PDB entry 9ML5 | electron microscopy, 3.40 A resolution | chains B and C of the 7 polymer chains in the assembly

== Chain B (and C) ==
Name: Spike glycoprotein
From: Severe acute respiratory syndrome coronavirus 2
Notes: chain C of this document is another copy of the same molecule, construct and numbering; everything in this record applies to it too
UniProtKB: P0DTC2 (SPIKE_SARS2); numbering as in UniProt; present here: 1-676, 680-1213
Chain sequence (1256 residues; each row starts with the number of its first residue; note: 3 numbers in that range are skipped by the numbering (no residue carries them; nothing is unmodelled there)):
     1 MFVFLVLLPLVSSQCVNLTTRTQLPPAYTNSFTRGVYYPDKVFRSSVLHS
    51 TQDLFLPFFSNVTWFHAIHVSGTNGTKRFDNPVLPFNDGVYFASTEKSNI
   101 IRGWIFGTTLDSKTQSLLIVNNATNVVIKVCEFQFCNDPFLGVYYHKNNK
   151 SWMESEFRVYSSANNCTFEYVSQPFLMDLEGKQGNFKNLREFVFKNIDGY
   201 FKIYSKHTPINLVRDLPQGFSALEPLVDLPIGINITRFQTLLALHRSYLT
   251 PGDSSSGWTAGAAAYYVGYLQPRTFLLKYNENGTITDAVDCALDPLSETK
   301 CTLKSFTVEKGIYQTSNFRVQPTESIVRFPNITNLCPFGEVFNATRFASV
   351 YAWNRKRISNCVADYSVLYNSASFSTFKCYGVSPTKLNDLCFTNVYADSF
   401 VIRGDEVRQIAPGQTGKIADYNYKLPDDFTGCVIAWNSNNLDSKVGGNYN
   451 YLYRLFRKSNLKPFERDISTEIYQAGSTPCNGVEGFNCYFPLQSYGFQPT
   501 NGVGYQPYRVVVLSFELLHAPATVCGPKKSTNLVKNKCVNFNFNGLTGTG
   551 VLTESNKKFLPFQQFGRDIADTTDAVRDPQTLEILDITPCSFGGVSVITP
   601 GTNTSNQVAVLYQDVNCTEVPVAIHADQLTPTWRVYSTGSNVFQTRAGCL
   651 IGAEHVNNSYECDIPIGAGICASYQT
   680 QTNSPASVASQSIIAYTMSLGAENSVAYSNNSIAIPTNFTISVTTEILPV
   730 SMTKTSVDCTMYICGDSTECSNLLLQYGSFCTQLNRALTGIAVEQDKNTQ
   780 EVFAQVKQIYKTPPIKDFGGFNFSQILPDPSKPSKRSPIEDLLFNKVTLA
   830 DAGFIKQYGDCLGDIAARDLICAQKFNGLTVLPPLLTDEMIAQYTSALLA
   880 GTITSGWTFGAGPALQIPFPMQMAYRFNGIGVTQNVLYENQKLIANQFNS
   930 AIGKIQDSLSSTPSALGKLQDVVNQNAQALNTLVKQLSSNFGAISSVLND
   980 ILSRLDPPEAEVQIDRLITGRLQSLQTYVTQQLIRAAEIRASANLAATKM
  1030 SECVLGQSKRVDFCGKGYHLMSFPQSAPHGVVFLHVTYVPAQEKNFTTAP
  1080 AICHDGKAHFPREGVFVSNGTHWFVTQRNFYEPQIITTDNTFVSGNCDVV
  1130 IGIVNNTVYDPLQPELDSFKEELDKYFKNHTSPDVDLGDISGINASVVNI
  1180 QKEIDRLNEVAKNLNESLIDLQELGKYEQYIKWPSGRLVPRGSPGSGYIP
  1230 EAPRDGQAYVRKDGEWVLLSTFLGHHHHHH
Disordered / not traced: 1-26, 70-77, 144-164, 173-185, 246-262, 623-635, 680-688, 828-853, 1148-1259
Differences from the reference sequence: engineered mutation Pro817 (Phe in P0DTC2), Pro892 (Ala in P0DTC2), Pro899 (Ala in P0DTC2), Pro942 (Ala in P0DTC2), Pro986 (Lys in P0DTC2), Pro987 (Val in P0DTC2); expression tag (1214-1259)
Swiss-Prot annotation at these positions:
  - region: Asn280 to Cys301 (Putative superantigen), Arg403 to Asp405 (Integrin-binding motif), Asn448 to Phe456 (Immunodominant HLA epitope recognized by the CD8+), Ser816 to Tyr837 (Fusion peptide 1), Lys835 to Phe855 (Fusion peptide 2), Asp1163 to Glu1202 (Heptad repeat 2)
  - site: Arg815, Ser816 (Cleavage)
  - glycosylation: Asn17 (N-linked (GlcNAc...) (complex) asparagine), Asn61 (N-linked (GlcNAc...) (hybrid) asparagine), Asn74 (N-linked (GlcNAc...) (complex) asparagine), Asn122 (N-linked (GlcNAc...) (hybrid) asparagine), Asn149 (N-linked (GlcNAc...) (complex) asparagine), Asn165 (N-linked (GlcNAc...) (complex) asparagine), Asn234 (N-linked (GlcNAc...) (high mannose) asparagine), Asn282 (N-linked (GlcNAc...) (complex) asparagine), Thr323 (O-linked (GalNAc) threonine), Ser325 (O-linked (HexNAc...) serine), Asn331 (N-linked (GlcNAc...) (complex) asparagine), Asn343 (N-linked (GlcNAc...) (complex) asparagine), Asn603 (N-linked (GlcNAc...) (hybrid) asparagine), Asn616 (N-linked (GlcNAc...) (complex) asparagine), Asn657 (N-linked (GlcNAc...) (complex) asparagine), Thr676 (O-linked (GlcNAc...) threonine), Asn709 (N-linked (GlcNAc...) (high mannose) asparagine), Asn717 (N-linked (GlcNAc...) (hybrid) asparagine), Asn801 (N-linked (GlcNAc...) (hybrid) asparagine), Asn1074 (N-linked (GlcNAc...) (hybrid) asparagine) and 5 more in UniProt
  - natural variant: Leu5 (L5F: In strain: Iota/B.1.526), Ser13 (S13I: In strain: Epsilon/B.1.427/B.1.429), Leu18 (L18F: In strain: Beta/B.1.351, Gamma/P.1 and 1 more), Thr19 (T19I: In strain: Omicron/BQ.1.1, Omicron/XBB.1.5 and 1 more; T19R: In strain: Delta/B.1.617.2, Omicron/BA.2 and 4 more), Thr20 (T20N: In strain: Gamma/P.1), Leu24 to Ala27 (sequence variant, change not given here; In strain: Omicron/BA.2, Omicron/BA.2.12.1 and 6 more), Pro26 (P26S: In strain: Gamma/P.1), Gln52 (Q52H: In strain: Omicron/EG.5.1), Ala67 (A67V: In strain: Eta/B.1.525, Omicron/BA.1), His69 to Val70 (deletion: In strain: Alpha/B.1.1.7, Eta/B.1.525 and 5 more), Gly75 (G75V: In strain: Lambda/C.37), Thr76 (T76I: In strain: Lambda/C.37), 79 further natural variant entries in UniProt
  - mutagenesis: His69 to Val70 (Increased incorporation of cleaved spike into virions), Asn121 (N121Q: Partial loss of biliverdin affinity), Arg190 (R190K: Partial loss of biliverdin affinity), Asn234 (N234Q: Increased resistance to neutralizing antibodies), Asn331 (N331Q: Reduced viral infectivity), Asn343 (N343Q: Reduced viral infectivity), Leu452 (L452R: Increased resistance to neutralizing antibodies. Decreases HLA binding to NF9 epitope. Increased binding affinity to human ACE2), Tyr453 (Y453F: Decreased HLA binding to NF9 epitope. Increased binding affinity to human ACE2), Ala475 (A475V: Increased resistance to neutralizing antibodies), Val483 (V483A: Increased resistance to neutralizing antibodies), Glu484 (E484D: Increased replication in human TMEM106B overexpressing cells), Phe490 (F490L: Increased resistance to neutralizing antibodies and human covalescent sera neutralization), 6 further mutagenesis entries in UniProt
Disulfide bonds: Cys131-Cys166, Cys336-Cys361, Cys379-Cys432, Cys391-Cys525, Cys480-Cys488, Cys538-Cys590, Cys617-Cys649, Cys662-Cys671, Cys738-Cys760, Cys743-Cys749, Cys1032-Cys1043, Cys1082-Cys1126
Glycans and other covalent adducts: N-acetylglucosamine (NAG) linked to Asn61, Asn282, Asn331, Asn343, Asn616, Asn709, Asn717, Asn801, Asn1074, Asn1098, Asn1134
What the authors report for this chain:
  - mutagenesis - R357N, Y396T: decreased binding to M8b-B1

== How chain B and chain C interact ==
Pairs across the interface (163; chain B residue first):
  Tyr38(B) with Phe562(C), hydrophobic
  Pro39(B) with His519(C), hydrogen bond (backbone-side chain)
  Asp40(B) with His519(C); Phe562(C)
  Lys41(B) with His519(C); Phe562(C); Gln563(C); Gln564(C), hydrogen bond (backbone-backbone); Phe565(C), hydrogen bond (backbone-backbone)
  Val42(B) with Gln563(C), hydrogen bond (backbone-side chain); Phe565(C); Arg567(C)
  Phe43(B) with Lys557(C); Lys558(C); Phe559(C), hydrophobic; Gln563(C); Phe565(C), hydrogen bond (backbone-backbone); Gly566(C); Arg567(C), hydrogen bond (backbone-backbone)
  Val47(B) with Asp568(C); Ile569(C), hydrophobic
  Asp198(B) with Leu518(C)
  Tyr200(B) with Thr393(C); Asn394(C), hydrogen bond; Leu518(C), hydrophobic; Ala520(C), hydrophobic
  Glu224(B) with Leu560(C)
  Pro225(B) with Phe562(C)
  Asp228(B) with Ala520(C)
  Pro230(B) with Arg357(C)
  Gly283(B) with Leu560(C)
  Asp737(B) with Asn317(C), hydrogen bond
  Met740(B) with Arg319(C), hydrogen bond
  Asp745(B) with Thr549(C)
  Gln755(B) with Ser968(C); Asn969(C); Phe970(C); Gly971(C)
  Tyr756(B) with Phe970(C), hydrophobic
  Gly757(B) with Gln965(C); Ser968(C), hydrogen bond (backbone-side chain)
  Ser758(B) with Thr961(C); Gln965(C), hydrogen bond (backbone-side chain)
  Phe759(B) with Gln965(C); Phe970(C), hydrophobic; Gly999(C); Gln1002(C); Ser1003(C)
  Gln762(B) with Thr961(C); Thr1006(C)
  Arg765(B) with Gln957(C); Thr961(C)
  Gln784(B) with Asp1041(C)
  Lys786(B) with Leu699(C)
  Gln787(B) with Ala701(C); Asn703(C), hydrogen bond
  Ile788(B) with Leu699(C), hydrophobic; Ala701(C), hydrogen bond (backbone-backbone); Glu702(C); Asn703(C), hydrogen bond (backbone-backbone)
  Tyr789(B) with Asn703(C); Val705(C), hydrophobic
  Lys790(B) with Glu702(C); Asn703(C)
  Pro792(B) with Tyr707(C), hydrophobic
  Asp796(B) with Tyr707(C); Asn709(C), hydrogen bond
  Phe797(B) with Tyr707(C)
  Phe855(B) with Pro589(C); Phe592(C), hydrophobic
  Asn856(B) with Thr572(C)
  Gly857(B) with Phe592(C)
  Val860(B) with Asp614(C)
  Leu861(B) with Gln613(C)
  Pro862(B) with Ala647(C), hydrophobic
  Pro863(B) with Ala668(C), hydrogen bond (backbone-backbone)
  Leu864(B) with Pro665(C), hydrophobic; Ala668(C); Gly669(C), hydrogen bond (backbone-backbone); Cys671(C), hydrophobic; Met697(C), hydrophobic
  Leu865(B) with Met697(C), hydrophobic
  Thr866(B) with Ala668(C)
  Met869(B) with Gly669(C); Met697(C), hydrophobic; Leu699(C), hydrophobic
  Gln872(B) with Leu699(C)
  Tyr873(B) with Leu699(C)
  Thr883(B) with Val705(C); Tyr707(C)
  Trp886(B) with Tyr1047(C)
  Thr887(B) with Tyr1047(C)
  Gly889(B) with Asp1041(C)
  Ala890(B) with Gly1046(C); Tyr1047(C), hydrophobic; Pro1069(C)
  Pro892(B) with Pro1069(C); Glu1072(C)
  Ala893(B) with Val705(C), hydrophobic
  Leu894(B) with Ala713(C); Pro715(C)
  Gln895(B) with Val705(C); Ala706(C), hydrogen bond (side chain-backbone); Ser711(C), hydrogen bond; Ile712(C); Ala713(C), hydrogen bond (backbone-backbone); Asn1074(C)
  Ile896(B) with Tyr707(C); Ser711(C); Ile712(C), hydrophobic
  Pro897(B) with Tyr707(C), hydrophobic; Ser708(C); Asn709(C); Ser711(C)
  Phe898(B) with Tyr707(C), hydrogen bond (backbone-side chain)
  Met900(B) with Thr1077(C), hydrogen bond; Val1094(C), hydrophobic
  Tyr904(B) with Val1094(C); Arg1107(C)
  Asn907(B) with Glu1092(C); Arg1107(C)
  Gln913(B) with Pro1090(C), hydrogen bond (side chain-backbone); Arg1107(C)
  Asn914(B) with Ser1123(C), hydrogen bond
  Tyr917(B) with Pro1079(C), hydrophobic; Phe1089(C), hydrophobic; Val1128(C); Val1129(C)
  Glu918(B) with Gly1124(C); Val1128(C)
  Gln920(B) with Ile1130(C)
  Val963(B) with Ala570(C), hydrophobic
  Lys964(B) with Ile569(C)
  Ser967(B) with Asp571(C)
  Asn978(B) with Thr547(C), hydrogen bond (side chain-backbone); Gly548(C)
  Ser982(B) with Leu390(C)
  Arg983(B) with Val382(C); Lys386(C); Leu390(C); Leu517(C)
  Leu984(B) with Val382(C); Ser383(C); Lys386(C)
  Asp985(B) with Val382(C); Ser383(C), hydrogen bond (backbone-side chain)
  Leu1001(B) with Gln1002(C)
  Gln1005(B) with Thr1006(C), hydrogen bond
  Thr1009(B) with Thr1009(C)
  Leu1012(B) with Gln1010(C)
  Ile1013(B) with Ile1013(C), hydrophobic
  Ser1030(B) with Val1040(C); Asp1041(C)
  Glu1031(B) with Arg1039(C), salt bridge; Val1040(C)
  Leu1034(B) with Val1040(C); Asp1041(C)
  Gly1035(B) with Val1040(C)
  Arg1039(B) with Arg1039(C)
  Glu1111(B) with Ser1123(C)
  Leu1141(B) with Leu1141(C), hydrophobic
  Glu1144(B) with Leu1141(C); Leu1145(C)
Other interface residues (no listed pair), chain B (104 interface residues in all): Arg44, Phe168, Gly199, Thr284, Thr385, Gly744, Asn764, Ala766, Lys854, Leu858, Thr859, Ser884, Gly891, Thr912, Ile973, Pro986, Asp994
Other interface residues (no listed pair), chain C (111 interface residues in all): Gln314, Phe392, Tyr396, Thr430, Ala475, Asn540, Leu546, Arg646, Gly667, Ile670, Gly700, Ser704, Asn710, Arg995, Phe1042, Lys1045, Val1068, Arg1091, Gly1093, Phe1121, Asn1125

== Overview ==
Chain B and chain C form an interface of 104 and 111 residues respectively, with 27 hydrogen bonds and 1 salt
bridge. Polar pairs include Glu1031(B)-Arg1039(C), Pro39(B)-His519(C) and Val42(B)-Gln563(C).
N-acetylglucosamine is covalently linked to Asn61(B), Asn282(B), Asn331(B), Asn343(B), Asn616(B) and Asn709(B)
and 5 more. From the paper: R357N and Y396T of chain B reduce binding to M8b-B1.
Chain B and chain C are both Spike glycoprotein (Severe acute respiratory syndrome coronavirus 2); the
structure, Structure of the SARS-CoV-2 Spike 6P in complex with the rabbit M8b-B8 Fab, was determined by
electron microscopy, deposited together with 9ML4, 9ML7, 9ML8 and 9ML9.
